Entry 7REJ (X-ray diffraction, 2.60 A resolution); this record covers chain A.

Chain A:
Protein: Tailspike protein
Source organism: Escherichia virus CBA120
Notes: fragment: N-terminal domain
UniProt: G3M192 (G3M192_9CAUD); residue numbers follow UniProt; this construct covers 1-335
Sequence (341 residues; numbered 1 to 341; the number before each row is that of its first residue):
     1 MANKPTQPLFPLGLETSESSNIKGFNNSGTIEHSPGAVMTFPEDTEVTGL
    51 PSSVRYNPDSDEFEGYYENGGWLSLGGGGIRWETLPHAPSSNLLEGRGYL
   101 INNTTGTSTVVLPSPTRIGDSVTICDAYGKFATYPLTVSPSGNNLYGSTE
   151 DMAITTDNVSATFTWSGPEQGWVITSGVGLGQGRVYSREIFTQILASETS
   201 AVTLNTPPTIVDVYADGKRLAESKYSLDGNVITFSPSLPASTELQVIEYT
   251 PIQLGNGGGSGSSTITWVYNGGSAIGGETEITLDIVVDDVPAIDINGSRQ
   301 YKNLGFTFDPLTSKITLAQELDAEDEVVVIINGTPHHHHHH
Not modelled in the structure: 1-3, 257-264, 336-341
Differences from the reference sequence: expression tag (336-341)
What the authors report for this chain:
  - conformationally variable residues (loop rearrangement, order/disorder transition): Gly-76 to Gly-79, Gly-179 to Arg-188, Thr-250 to Thr-264

Summary:
The paper reports conformational variability at Gly-76, Gly-179 and Thr-250.
Chain A is Tailspike protein (Escherichia virus CBA120); the structure, Tailspike protein 4 (TSP4) from phage
CBA120, residues 1-335, obtained in the presence of NaK-Tartrate, was determined by X-ray diffraction (same
publication as 7RFO and 7RFV).
